Entry 2YVZ (X-ray diffraction, 3.90 A resolution); this record covers chains A and B.

Chain A (and B):
Molecule: Mg2+ transporter MgtE
From: Thermus thermophilus
Notes: fragment: cytosolic domain; chain B of this document is another copy of the same molecule, construct and numbering; everything in this record applies to it too
UniProtKB: Q5SMG8 (Q5SMG8_THET8); numbering as in UniProt (aligned over 1-275)
Sequence (278 residues; row label = number of the first residue in the row; numbers below 1 keep their minus sign (Gly-2 is residue -2)):
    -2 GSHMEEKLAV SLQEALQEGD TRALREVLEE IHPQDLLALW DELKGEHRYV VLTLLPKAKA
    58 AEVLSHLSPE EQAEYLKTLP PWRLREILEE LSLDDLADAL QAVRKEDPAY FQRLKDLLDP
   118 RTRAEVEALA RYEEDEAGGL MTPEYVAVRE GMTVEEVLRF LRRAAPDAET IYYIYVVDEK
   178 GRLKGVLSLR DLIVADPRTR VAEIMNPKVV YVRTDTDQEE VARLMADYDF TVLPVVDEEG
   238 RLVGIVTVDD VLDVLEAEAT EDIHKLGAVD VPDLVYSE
Not modelled in the structure: -2 to 4, 253-275
Differences from the reference sequence: expression tag (-2 to 0); modified residue (1, 138, 149, 202, 222)
Modified positions: Mse1 (selenomethionine); Mse138, Mse149, Mse202, Mse222 (selenomethionine; parent Met)
Swiss-Prot annotation at these positions:
  - binding site (Mg(2+)): Glu59, Asp91, Asp95, Gly136, Glu216, Ala223, Asp226, Asp247, Asp250, Glu255, Glu258, Asp259
  - binding site (ATP): Tyr170, Ser185, Arg187, Asp188, Val207
  - binding site (Ca(2+)): Glu275
  - binding site (Mn(2+)): Glu275
  - mutagenesis: Glu59 (E59A: Still possesses a slight channel activity), Arg187 (R187E: Decreases ATP binding), Asp226 (D226N: Abolishes the Mg(2+)-dependent suppression of the Mg(2+) influx; when associated with A-250), Phe227 (F227A: Cannot bind ATP), Asp250 (D250A: Abolishes the Mg(2+)-dependent suppression of the Mg(2+) influx; when associated with N-226), Glu258 (E258Q: Abolishes the Mg(2+)-dependent suppression of the Mg(2+) influx), Asp259 (D259N: Abolishes the Mg(2+)-dependent suppression of the Mg(2+) influx)

How chain A and chain B interact:
Pairs across the interface - 29 pairs, chain A then chain B:
  Leu155(A) with Ile190(B), hydrophobic
  Leu158(A) with Ile190(B), hydrophobic; Val191(B)
  Arg159(A) with Ile190(B), hydrogen bond (side chain-backbone); Val191(B)
  Ala162(A) with Val191(B), hydrophobic
  Ala165(A) with Arg187(B)
  Glu166(A) with Arg187(B), hydrogen bond (backbone-side chain)
  Thr167(A) with Arg187(B), hydrogen bond
  Ile168(A) with Arg187(B)
  Tyr169(A) with Ser185(B); Arg187(B)
  Ser185(A) with Tyr169(B)
  Leu186(A) with Leu186(B); Arg187(B); Ile190(B), hydrophobic
  Arg187(A) with Glu166(B), salt bridge; Thr167(B), hydrogen bond; Ile168(B); Tyr169(B); Leu186(B)
  Ile190(A) with Leu155(B), hydrophobic; Leu158(B), hydrophobic; Arg159(B), hydrogen bond (backbone-side chain); Leu186(B), hydrophobic; Ile190(B), hydrophobic
  Val191(A) with Arg159(B), hydrogen bond (backbone-side chain); Ala162(B), hydrophobic
  Ala192(A) with Arg159(B)
Other interface residues (no listed pair), chain B (15 interface residues in all): Ala165, Ala192

In short:
Chain A and chain B each contribute 15 residues to their interface; the contacts include 6 hydrogen bonds and
1 salt bridge. Polar contacts include Arg187(A)-Glu166(B), Arg159(A)-Ile190(B) and Thr167(A)-Arg187(B).
Chain A and chain B are both Mg2+ transporter MgtE (Thermus thermophilus); the structure, Crystal structure of
magnesium transporter MgtE cytosolic domain, Mg2+-free form, was determined by X-ray diffraction (same
publication as 2YVX and 2YVY).
